Entry 1DV6 (X-ray diffraction, 2.50 A resolution); this record covers chains L and M of the 3 polymer chains in the assembly.

# Chain L
Name: Photosynthetic reaction center
Organism: Rhodobacter sphaeroides
Notes: fragment: l chain
UniProt: P02954 (RCEL_RHOSH); residues 1-281 here = UniProt positions 1-281
Sequence (281 residues; each row starts with the number of its first residue):
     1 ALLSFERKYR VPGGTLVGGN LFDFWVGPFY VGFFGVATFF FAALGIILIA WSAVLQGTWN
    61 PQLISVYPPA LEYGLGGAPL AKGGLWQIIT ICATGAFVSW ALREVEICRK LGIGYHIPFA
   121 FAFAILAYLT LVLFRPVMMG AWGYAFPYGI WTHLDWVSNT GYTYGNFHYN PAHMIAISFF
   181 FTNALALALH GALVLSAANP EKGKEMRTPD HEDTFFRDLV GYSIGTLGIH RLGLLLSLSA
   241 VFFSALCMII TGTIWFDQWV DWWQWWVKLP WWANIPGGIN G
Metal / ion sites: bacteriochlorophyll a Mg site 1 near His153 (its only coordinating residue here); bacteriochlorophyll a Mg site 2 near His173 (its only coordinating residue here); Fe2+: His190, His230 (shared with His219(M), Glu234(M), His266(M) of chain M)
Ligand contacts:
  - bacteriochlorophyll a (BCL), molecule 1: Phe97, Phe121, Ala124, Ile125, Ala127, Tyr128, Leu131, Trp156, Val157, Ser158, Thr160, Gly161, Tyr162, Asn166, Phe167, His168, His173, Ala176, Ile177, Phe180, Phe181, Ser244, Ala245, Cys247, Met248
  - bacteriochlorophyll a (BCL), molecule 2: Phe97, Tyr128, Leu131, Phe146, Ile150, Trp151, His153, Leu154, Trp156, Val157
  - bacteriochlorophyll a (BCL), molecule 3: Val157, Tyr162, His168, Phe181
  - bacteriochlorophyll a (BCL), molecule 4: His168, Met174, Ile177, Ser178, Phe181, Thr182, Leu185
  - bacteriopheophytin a (BPH), molecule 1: Thr38, Phe41, Ala42, Gly45, Ile49, Ile89, Cys92, Ala93, Ala96, Phe97, Trp100, Glu104, Ile117, Ala120, Phe121, Phe123, Ala124, Tyr128, Phe146, Tyr148, Gly149, Ile150, His153, Phe180, Ser237, Leu238, Val241
  - bacteriopheophytin a (BPH), molecule 2: Phe181, Ala184, Leu185, Ala188, Leu189, Phe216, Leu219
  - ubiquinone-10 (U10): Thr182, Ala186, Leu189, His190, Leu193, Phe216, Val220, Gly221, Tyr222, Ser223, Ile224, Gly225, Ile229, Leu232

# Chain M
Name: Photosynthetic reaction center
Organism: Rhodobacter sphaeroides
Notes: fragment: m chain
UniProt: P02953 (RCEM_RHOSH); residues 1-307 here = UniProt positions 1-307
Sequence (307 residues; each row starts with the number of its first residue):
     1 AEYQNIFSQV QVRGPADLGM TEDVNLANRS GVGPFSTLLG WFGNAQLGPI YLGSLGVLSL
    61 FSGLMWFFTI GIWFWYQAGW NPAVFLRDLF FFSLEPPAPE YGLSFAAPLK EGGLWLIASF
   121 FMFVAVWSWW GRTYLRAQAL GMGKHTAWAF LSAIWLWMVL GFIRPILMGS WSEAVPYGIF
   181 SHLDWTNNFS LVHGNLFYNP FHGLSIAFLY GSALLFAMHG ATILAVSRFG GERELEQIAD
   241 RGTAAERAAL FWRWTMGFNA TMEGIHRWAI WMAVLVTLTG GIGILLSGTV VDNWYVWGQN
   301 HGMAPLA
Not modelled in the structure: 1-2, 302-307
Sequence notes: conflict Ala307 (Asn in P02953)
Metal / ion sites: bacteriochlorophyll a Mg site 1 near His182 (its only coordinating residue here); bacteriochlorophyll a Mg site 2 near His202 (its only coordinating residue here); Fe2+: His219, Glu234, His266 (shared with His190(L), His230(L) of chain L)
Ligand contacts:
  - bacteriochlorophyll a (BCL), molecule 1: Trp66, Val126, Phe150, Ala153, Ile154, Leu156, Trp157, Leu160, Trp185, Thr186, Asn187, Phe189, Ser190, Asn195, Leu196, Phe197, Phe201, His202, Ser205, Ile206, Leu209, Tyr210, Val276, Thr277, Gly280, Gly281, Ile284
  - bacteriochlorophyll a (BCL), molecule 2: Trp157, Leu160, Val175, Ile179, His182, Leu183, Trp185, Thr186
  - bacteriochlorophyll a (BCL), molecule 3: Thr186, Leu209, Tyr210
  - bacteriochlorophyll a (BCL), molecule 4: Phe197, Gly203, Ile206, Ala207, Tyr210, Gly211, Leu214
  - bacteriopheophytin a (BPH), molecule 1: Ser59, Leu60, Gly63, Ala125, Val126, Trp129, Thr133, Thr146, Ala149, Phe150, Ala153, Ala273, Val274, Thr277
  - bacteriopheophytin a (BPH), molecule 2: Tyr210, Ala213, Leu214, Ala217, Met218, Trp252, Thr255, Met256
  - ubiquinone-10 (U10), molecule 1: Ser30, Gly31, Val32, Gly33, Gly48, Ile50
  - ubiquinone-10 (U10), molecule 2: Leu214, Leu215, Met218, His219, Thr222, Ile223, Ala245, Ala248, Ala249, Trp252, Met256, Phe258, Asn259, Ala260, Thr261, Met262, Ile265, Trp268, Met272

# How chain L and chain M interact
Contacting residue pairs - 202 pairs, chain L then chain M:
  Leu3(L) - Leu250(M)  hydrophobic
  Leu3(L) - Arg253(M)
  Leu3(L) - Asn259(M)
  Phe5(L) - Arg241(M)
  Phe5(L) - Glu246(M)
  Glu6(L) - Leu250(M)
  Glu6(L) - Arg253(M)
  Glu6(L) - Trp254(M)  hydrogen bond
  Lys8(L) - Glu246(M)  salt bridge
  Tyr9(L) - Thr243(M)  hydrogen bond
  Tyr9(L) - Glu246(M)  hydrogen bond
  Tyr9(L) - Arg247(M)
  Tyr9(L) - Leu250(M)  hydrophobic
  Tyr9(L) - Trp254(M)
  Arg10(L) - Trp254(M)
  Trp25(L) - Trp254(M)
  Pro28(L) - Arg253(M)
  Pro28(L) - Trp254(M)
  Pro28(L) - Gly257(M)
  Phe29(L) - Trp254(M)
  Phe29(L) - Thr255(M)
  Phe29(L) - Met256(M)
  Phe29(L) - Gly257(M)
  Tyr30(L) - Trp254(M)  hydrogen bond (backbone-backbone)
  Trp100(L) - Thr255(M)
  Arg103(L) - Trp254(M)  hydrogen bond (side chain-backbone)
  Arg103(L) - Thr255(M)  hydrogen bond (side chain-backbone)
  Glu104(L) - Phe251(M)
  Glu104(L) - Thr255(M)
  Ile107(L) - Phe251(M)  hydrophobic
  Ile107(L) - Trp254(M)
  Ile107(L) - Thr255(M)
  Cys108(L) - Phe251(M)  hydrophobic
  Lys110(L) - Trp254(M)
  Leu111(L) - Arg247(M)  hydrogen bond (backbone-side chain)
  Leu111(L) - Phe251(M)
  Leu111(L) - Trp254(M)  hydrophobic
  Gly112(L) - Arg228(M)  hydrogen bond (backbone-side chain)
  Gly112(L) - Phe229(M)
  Ile113(L) - Ala225(M)
  Ile113(L) - Val226(M)  hydrophobic
  Ile113(L) - Arg228(M)
  Ile113(L) - Arg247(M)
  Ile113(L) - Phe251(M)  hydrophobic
  Gly114(L) - Ala225(M)  hydrogen bond (backbone-backbone)
  Gly114(L) - Arg228(M)
  His116(L) - Gln4(M)  hydrogen bond (side chain-backbone)
  His116(L) - Ala221(M)
  His116(L) - Leu224(M)
  His116(L) - Ala225(M)
  Ile117(L) - Ala221(M)
  Ile117(L) - Thr222(M)
  Ile117(L) - Phe251(M)  hydrophobic
  Ile117(L) - Trp252(M)  hydrophobic
  Trp151(L) - Phe197(M)
  Leu154(L) - Phe197(M)
  Val157(L) - Phe197(M)  hydrophobic
  Ser158(L) - Asn195(M)
  Ser158(L) - Phe197(M)
  Tyr162(L) - Asn187(M)  hydrogen bond
  Tyr162(L) - Leu191(M)
  Asn166(L) - Leu183(M)
  Asn166(L) - Asn187(M)
  His168(L) - Leu183(M)  hydrogen bond (side chain-backbone)
  His168(L) - Thr186(M)
  Tyr169(L) - Phe180(M)
  Tyr169(L) - Asp184(M)  hydrogen bond
  Met174(L) - Phe180(M)  hydrophobic
  Met174(L) - Leu183(M)  hydrophobic
  Phe180(L) - Leu209(M)
  Phe180(L) - Ala213(M)  hydrophobic
  Asn183(L) - Ser212(M)  hydrogen bond (side chain-backbone)
  Asn183(L) - Ala213(M)
  Asn183(L) - Phe216(M)
  Ala184(L) - Ala273(M)
  Ala186(L) - Phe216(M)
  Leu187(L) - Ser212(M)
  Leu187(L) - Phe216(M)
  Leu187(L) - Ala269(M)
  Ala188(L) - Ala273(M)  hydrophobic
  His190(L) - His219(M)
  His190(L) - Glu234(M)  salt bridge
  His190(L) - His266(M)  hydrogen bond
  Gly191(L) - His266(M)
  Ala192(L) - His145(M)
  Ala192(L) - Thr146(M)
  Ala192(L) - Ile270(M)  hydrophobic
  Val194(L) - Glu234(M)
  Val194(L) - Leu235(M)
  Val194(L) - His266(M)
  Leu195(L) - His145(M)
  Leu195(L) - Glu263(M)
  Leu195(L) - His266(M)
  Leu195(L) - Arg267(M)
  Ser196(L) - Met142(M)
  Ser196(L) - Gly143(M)  hydrogen bond (backbone-backbone)
  Ser196(L) - His145(M)
  Ala197(L) - Leu235(M)  hydrophobic
  Ala198(L) - Leu235(M)
  Asn199(L) - Gly143(M)
  Asn199(L) - His145(M)
  Asn199(L) - Glu263(M)  hydrogen bond
  Asn199(L) - Arg267(M)
  Pro200(L) - Gly141(M)
  Pro200(L) - Gly143(M)
  Glu201(L) - Gln138(M)
  Glu201(L) - Gly141(M)  hydrogen bond (backbone-backbone)
  Glu201(L) - Met142(M)
  Glu201(L) - Lys144(M)  salt bridge
  Lys204(L) - Gly141(M)
  Met206(L) - Leu235(M)
  Met206(L) - Ile238(M)  hydrophobic
  Met206(L) - Ala239(M)  hydrophobic
  Arg207(L) - Glu22(M)  salt bridge
  Arg207(L) - Leu140(M)  hydrogen bond (side chain-backbone)
  Arg207(L) - Gly141(M)
  Arg207(L) - Met142(M)
  Arg207(L) - Leu235(M)
  Thr208(L) - Leu235(M)
  Pro209(L) - Leu235(M)
  Asp210(L) - Met20(M)
  His211(L) - Met20(M)
  His211(L) - Glu22(M)  salt bridge
  His211(L) - Met142(M)
  Glu212(L) - Leu235(M)
  Thr214(L) - Gly19(M)
  Thr214(L) - Met20(M)  hydrogen bond (side chain-backbone)
  Thr214(L) - Arg29(M)
  Phe215(L) - Thr133(M)
  Phe215(L) - Arg136(M)
  Phe215(L) - Ala137(M)  hydrophobic
  Phe215(L) - Leu140(M)  hydrophobic
  Phe215(L) - Thr146(M)
  Arg217(L) - Asn44(M)
  Arg217(L) - Gln46(M)
  Arg217(L) - Gly48(M)
  Arg217(L) - Pro49(M)
  Arg217(L) - Ile50(M)
  Asp218(L) - Arg29(M)  salt bridge
  Asp218(L) - Ile50(M)
  Asp218(L) - Tyr51(M)  hydrogen bond (backbone-backbone)
  Asp218(L) - Arg132(M)  hydrogen bond (backbone-side chain)
  Leu219(L) - Trp129(M)
  Leu219(L) - Arg132(M)  hydrogen bond (backbone-side chain)
  Leu219(L) - Thr133(M)
  Val220(L) - Ile50(M)
  Gly221(L) - Leu47(M)
  Gly221(L) - Gly48(M)  hydrogen bond (backbone-backbone)
  Gly221(L) - Pro49(M)
  Gly221(L) - Ile50(M)
  Tyr222(L) - Leu39(M)  hydrophobic
  Tyr222(L) - Asn44(M)  hydrogen bond (side chain-backbone)
  Tyr222(L) - Gln46(M)
  Ser223(L) - Asn44(M)  hydrogen bond (backbone-side chain)
  Ile224(L) - Gly43(M)
  Ile224(L) - Asn44(M)  hydrogen bond (backbone-backbone)
  Gly225(L) - Asn44(M)
  Thr226(L) - Glu232(M)  hydrogen bond (side chain-backbone)
  Leu227(L) - Asn5(M)
  Leu227(L) - Leu224(M)  hydrophobic
  Leu227(L) - Glu232(M)
  Gly228(L) - Phe42(M)
  Ile229(L) - Phe216(M)
  His230(L) - His219(M)  hydrogen bond
  His230(L) - Gly220(M)
  His230(L) - Ile223(M)
  His230(L) - Glu234(M)  salt bridge
  Arg231(L) - Asn5(M)  hydrogen bond (side chain-backbone)
  Arg231(L) - Ile6(M)  hydrogen bond (side chain-backbone)
  Arg231(L) - Ser8(M)  hydrogen bond
  Arg231(L) - Trp41(M)  hydrogen bond (side chain-backbone)
  Arg231(L) - Phe42(M)  hydrogen bond (side chain-backbone)
  Leu232(L) - Phe42(M)
  Gly233(L) - Phe216(M)
  Leu234(L) - Ala217(M)
  Ser237(L) - Ala213(M)  hydrogen bond (side chain-backbone)
  Ser237(L) - Phe216(M)
  Ser237(L) - Ala217(M)
  Trp263(L) - Phe180(M)  hydrophobic
  Trp266(L) - Leu86(M)  hydrogen bond (side chain-backbone)
  Trp266(L) - Arg87(M)  hydrogen bond (side chain-backbone)
  Val267(L) - Arg87(M)
  Val267(L) - Phe91(M)  hydrophobic
  Trp272(L) - Ala83(M)
  Trp272(L) - Leu86(M)  hydrophobic
  Trp272(L) - Arg87(M)  hydrogen bond (backbone-side chain)
  Ile275(L) - Asn81(M)
  Ile275(L) - Ala83(M)  hydrophobic
  Ile275(L) - Val84(M)  hydrophobic
  Ile275(L) - Arg87(M)  hydrogen bond (backbone-side chain)
  Gly277(L) - Arg87(M)  hydrogen bond (backbone-side chain)
  Gly278(L) - Gln77(M)
  Gly278(L) - Val84(M)
  Gly278(L) - Asp88(M)
  Ile279(L) - Gln77(M)
  Ile279(L) - Asp88(M)  hydrogen bond (backbone-side chain)
  Ile279(L) - Phe91(M)  hydrophobic
  Ile279(L) - Phe92(M)  hydrophobic
  Asn280(L) - Arg87(M)
  Asn280(L) - Asp88(M)  hydrogen bond
  Asn280(L) - Phe91(M)
  Gly281(L) - Arg87(M)
Also at the interface, not in a pair above, chain L (97 interface residues in all): Ala1, Ala120, Asp155, Phe181, Leu189, Leu193, Asp213, Leu235, Leu238, Pro276
Also at the interface, not in a pair above, chain M (94 interface residues in all): Phe7, Asp17, Ala149, Tyr198, Met218, Met272

# In short
Chain L and chain M form an interface of 97 and 94 residues respectively; the contacts include 42 hydrogen
bonds and 7 salt bridges. Polar pairs include Lys8(L)-Glu246(M), His190(L)-Glu234(M) and Glu201(L)-Lys144(M).
Here chain L is Photosynthetic reaction center and chain M is Photosynthetic reaction center, both from
Rhodobacter sphaeroides. Entry 1DV6 (Photosynthetic reaction center from rhodobacter sphaeroides in the
charge-neutral dqaqb state with the proton transfer inhibitor ...) was determined by X-ray diffraction,
deposited together with 1DS8 and 1DV3.
